3WVL - chains A and G of the 14 polymer chains in the assembly; structure by X-ray diffraction, 3.79 A resolution.

# Chain A (and G)
Molecule: 60 kDa chaperonin
From: Escherichia coli
Notes: EC 3.6.4.9; chain G of this document is another copy of the same molecule, construct and numbering; everything in this record applies to it too
UniProt: P0A6F5 (CH60_ECOLI); residues 1-548 here = UniProt positions 1-548
Amino-acid sequence (548 residues; numbered 1 to 548; the number before each row is that of its first residue):
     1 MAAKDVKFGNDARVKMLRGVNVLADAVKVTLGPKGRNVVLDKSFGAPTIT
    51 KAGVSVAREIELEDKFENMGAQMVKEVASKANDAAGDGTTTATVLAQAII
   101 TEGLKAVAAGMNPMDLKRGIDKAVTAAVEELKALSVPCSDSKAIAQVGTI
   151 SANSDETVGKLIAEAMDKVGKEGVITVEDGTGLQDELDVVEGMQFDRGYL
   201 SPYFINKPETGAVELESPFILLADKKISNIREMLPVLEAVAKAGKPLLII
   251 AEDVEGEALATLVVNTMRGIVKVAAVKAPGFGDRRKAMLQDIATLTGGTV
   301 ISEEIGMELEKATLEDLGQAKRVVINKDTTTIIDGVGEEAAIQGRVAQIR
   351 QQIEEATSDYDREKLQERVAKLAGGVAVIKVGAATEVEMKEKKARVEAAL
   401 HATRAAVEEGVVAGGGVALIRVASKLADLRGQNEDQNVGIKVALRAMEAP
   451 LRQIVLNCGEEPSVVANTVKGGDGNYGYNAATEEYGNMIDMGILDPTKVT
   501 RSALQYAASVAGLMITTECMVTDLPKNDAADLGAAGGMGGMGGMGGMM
Disordered / not traced: 1, 526-548
Construct notes: engineered mutation A52 (Asp in P0A6F5), A398 (Asp in P0A6F5)
Metal / ion sites: K+: T30, K51 (together with ATP); Mg2+: D87 (together with ATP)
Small-molecule neighbours: ATP (adenosine-5'-triphosphate): T30, L31, G32, P33, K51, A52, G53, D87, G88, T89, T90, T91, I150, S154, G414, G415, G416, I454, Y478, N479, A480, A481, M488, I493, D495

# Interface between chain A and chain G
Pairs across the interface (66):
  D25(A) - F8(G)
  A26(A) - F8(G)  hydrophobic
  V29(A) - E518(G)
  K34(A) - N112(G)
  R36(A) - R13(G)
  R36(A) - M111(G)
  R36(A) - P113(G)
  R36(A) - T516(G)
  R36(A) - E518(G)  salt bridge
  N37(A) - T516(G)  hydrogen bond
  N37(A) - T517(G)
  N37(A) - E518(G)  hydrogen bond (backbone-backbone)
  N37(A) - C519(G)
  V38(A) - C519(G)
  V39(A) - M69(G)
  V39(A) - T517(G)
  V39(A) - C519(G)  hydrogen bond (backbone-backbone)
  V39(A) - M520(G)  hydrophobic
  V39(A) - V521(G)  hydrogen bond (backbone-backbone)
  L40(A) - M69(G)
  L40(A) - V521(G)  hydrophobic
  D41(A) - M69(G)
  D41(A) - V521(G)  hydrogen bond (backbone-backbone)
  D41(A) - T522(G)  hydrogen bond
  P47(A) - M69(G)
  P47(A) - M73(G)  hydrophobic
  I49(A) - M73(G)  hydrophobic
  I49(A) - L513(G)  hydrophobic
  E59(A) - K4(G)  salt bridge
  I60(A) - V6(G)  hydrophobic
  E61(A) - A2(G)  hydrogen bond (side chain-backbone)
  E61(A) - A3(G)
  E61(A) - K4(G)  hydrogen bond (backbone-backbone)
  L62(A) - A3(G)
  E63(A) - A3(G)
  E63(A) - L524(G)
  N153(A) - M114(G)
  N153(A) - R118(G)  hydrogen bond (backbone-side chain)
  S154(A) - R118(G)
  L183(A) - Q505(G)
  Y203(A) - D224(G)  hydrogen bond
  Y203(A) - S302(G)  hydrogen bond
  Y203(A) - E304(G)  hydrogen bond
  Y203(A) - I305(G)  hydrophobic
  E209(A) - Q352(G)
  T210(A) - Q352(G)
  T210(A) - E355(G)
  A260(A) - E304(G)
  V263(A) - I305(G)  hydrophobic
  V264(A) - I305(G)  hydrophobic
  V264(A) - G306(G)
  K327(A) - T357(G)
  D328(A) - T357(G)
  A384(A) - K80(G)  hydrogen bond (backbone-side chain)
  A384(A) - Y506(G)
  A384(A) - S509(G)
  T385(A) - E76(G)
  T385(A) - K80(G)
  T385(A) - Y506(G)
  T385(A) - S509(G)  hydrogen bond
  T385(A) - V510(G)
  E386(A) - E76(G)  hydrogen bond (backbone-side chain)
  V387(A) - E76(G)  hydrogen bond (backbone-side chain)
  V387(A) - L513(G)  hydrophobic
  E388(A) - S509(G)  hydrogen bond
  E388(A) - L513(G)
Other interface residues (no listed pair), chain A (36 interface residues in all): A46, M267, E391
Other interface residues (no listed pair), chain G (43 interface residues in all): K65, Q72, V107, R284, K286, D361, M514

# Summary
36 residues of chain A face 43 of chain G across their interface, with 17 hydrogen bonds and 2 salt bridges.
Polar pairs include R36(A)-E518(G), E59(A)-K4(G) and N37(A)-T516(G). Ligands of chain A: ATP. The K+ site is
built by T30(A) and K51(A).
Both chains are 60 kDa chaperonin (Escherichia coli). Entry 3WVL (Crystal structure of the football-shaped
GroEL-GroES complex (GroEL: GroES2:ATP14) from Escherichia coli) was determined by X-ray diffraction.
